Entry 1QF7 (X-ray diffraction, 2.20 A resolution); this record covers chains C and D of the 4 polymer chains in the assembly.

Chain C (and D):
Molecule: Protein (CATALASE hpii)
Organism: Escherichia coli
Notes: EC 1.11.1.6; chain D of this document is another copy of the same molecule, construct and numbering; everything in this record applies to it too
UniProt: P21179 (CATE_ECOLI); residue numbers follow UniProt; this construct covers 1-753
Sequence (753 residues; each row starts with the number of its first residue):
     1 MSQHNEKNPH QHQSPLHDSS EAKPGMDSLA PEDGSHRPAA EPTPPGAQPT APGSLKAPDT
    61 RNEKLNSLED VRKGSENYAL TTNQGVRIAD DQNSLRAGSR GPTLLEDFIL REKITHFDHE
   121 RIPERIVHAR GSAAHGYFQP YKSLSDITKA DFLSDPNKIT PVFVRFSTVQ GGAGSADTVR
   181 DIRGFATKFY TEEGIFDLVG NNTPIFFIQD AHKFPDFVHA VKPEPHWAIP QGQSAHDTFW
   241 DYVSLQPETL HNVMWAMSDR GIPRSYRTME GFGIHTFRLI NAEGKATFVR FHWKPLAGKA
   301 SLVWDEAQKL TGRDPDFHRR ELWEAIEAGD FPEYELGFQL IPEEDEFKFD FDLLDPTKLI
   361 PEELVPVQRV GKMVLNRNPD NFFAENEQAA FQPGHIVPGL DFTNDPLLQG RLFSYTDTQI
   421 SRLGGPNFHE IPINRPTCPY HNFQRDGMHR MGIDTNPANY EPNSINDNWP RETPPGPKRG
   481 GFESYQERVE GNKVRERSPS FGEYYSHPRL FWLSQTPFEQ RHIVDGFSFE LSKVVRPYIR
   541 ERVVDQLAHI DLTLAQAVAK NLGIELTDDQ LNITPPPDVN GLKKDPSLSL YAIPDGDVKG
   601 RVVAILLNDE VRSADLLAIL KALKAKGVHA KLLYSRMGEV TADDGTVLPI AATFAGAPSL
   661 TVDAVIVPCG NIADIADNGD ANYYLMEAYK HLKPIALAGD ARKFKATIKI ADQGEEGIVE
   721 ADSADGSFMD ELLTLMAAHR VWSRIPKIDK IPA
Disordered / not traced: 1-26
Construct notes: engineered mutation Q392 (His in P21179)
Ion coordination: heme Fe near Y415 (its only coordinating residue here)
Small-molecule neighbours: heme (HEM): R125, I126, V127, H128, R165, S167, G184, F185, A186, V199, G200, N201, F206, A211, F214, I274, H275, A389, F391, L407, G410, R411, S414, Y415, T418, Q419, R422

Interface between chain C and chain D:
Contacting residue pairs (86; chain C residue first):
  P102(C) with L104(D), hydrophobic; E106(D)
  T103(C) with L104(D); L105(D), hydrogen bond (backbone-backbone)
  L104(C) with P102(D), hydrophobic; T103(D); L104(D), hydrophobic
  L105(C) with T103(D), hydrogen bond (backbone-backbone); L105(D), hydrophobic
  K213(C) with E461(D), salt bridge; P462(D)
  D216(C) with Y460(D); E461(D), hydrogen bond (side chain-backbone)
  H219(C) with F443(D), hydrogen bond (side chain-backbone); N459(D), hydrogen bond (side chain-backbone)
  A220(C) with Y460(D), hydrophobic
  P225(C) with P457(D); N459(D)
  T238(C) with Y460(D)
  D241(C) with Y460(D), hydrogen bond; N463(D); S464(D), hydrogen bond; I465(D)
  Y242(C) with E461(D)
  L245(C) with P462(D); N463(D); S464(D)
  Q246(C) with P462(D)
  N404(C) with K493(D), hydrogen bond
  F413(C) with F413(D), hydrophobic
  F443(C) with H219(D), hydrogen bond (backbone-side chain)
  N459(C) with H219(D), hydrogen bond (backbone-side chain); P225(D)
  Y460(C) with D216(D); A220(D), hydrophobic; T238(D); D241(D), hydrogen bond
  E461(C) with K213(D), salt bridge; D216(D), hydrogen bond (backbone-side chain); Y242(D)
  P462(C) with K213(D); L245(D); Q246(D)
  N463(C) with D241(D); L245(D)
  S464(C) with D241(D), hydrogen bond; L245(D); Y538(D), hydrogen bond; R542(D)
  I465(C) with T238(D); D241(D); R536(D); Y538(D)
  S484(C) with R495(D), hydrogen bond
  Y485(C) with K493(D)
  Q486(C) with N492(D); K493(D); V494(D)
  E487(C) with N492(D); K493(D), salt bridge
  R488(C) with E490(D), salt bridge; G491(D); N492(D)
  V489(C) with V489(D); E490(D); G491(D), hydrogen bond (backbone-backbone); K493(D)
  E490(C) with R488(D), salt bridge; V489(D); E490(D)
  G491(C) with E487(D); R488(D); V489(D), hydrogen bond (backbone-backbone)
  N492(C) with Q486(D); E487(D); R488(D)
  K493(C) with N404(D), hydrogen bond; Q486(D); E487(D), salt bridge; V489(D)
  V494(C) with Q486(D)
  R495(C) with S484(D), hydrogen bond
  R536(C) with I465(D)
  Y538(C) with S464(D), hydrogen bond; I465(D)
  R542(C) with S464(D)
Also at the interface, not in a pair above, chain C (47 interface residues in all): E106, L110, R111, D417, R445, P457, F482, I539
Also at the interface, not in a pair above, chain D (48 interface residues in all): L110, Q409, D417, R445, F482, E483, Y485, I539

Overview:
47 residues of chain C face 48 of chain D across their interface, with 20 hydrogen bonds and 6 salt bridges.
Polar pairs include K213(C)-E461(D), E487(C)-K493(D) and R488(C)-E490(D). Bound to chain C: heme.
Chain C and chain D are both Protein (CATALASE hpii) (Escherichia coli); the structure, Structure of the
mutant his392gln of catalase hpii from E. coli, was determined by X-ray diffraction, deposited together with
1CF9.
